6MR8 - chains A and P of the 4 polymer chains in the assembly; structure by X-ray diffraction, 1.90 A resolution.

[Chain A]
Molecule: DNA polymerase beta
From: Homo sapiens
Notes: EC 2.7.7.7, 4.2.99.-
Reference sequence: P06746 (DPOLB_HUMAN); residues 11-335 here = UniProt positions 11-335
Chain sequence (335 residues; numbered 1 to 335; the number before each row is that of its first residue):
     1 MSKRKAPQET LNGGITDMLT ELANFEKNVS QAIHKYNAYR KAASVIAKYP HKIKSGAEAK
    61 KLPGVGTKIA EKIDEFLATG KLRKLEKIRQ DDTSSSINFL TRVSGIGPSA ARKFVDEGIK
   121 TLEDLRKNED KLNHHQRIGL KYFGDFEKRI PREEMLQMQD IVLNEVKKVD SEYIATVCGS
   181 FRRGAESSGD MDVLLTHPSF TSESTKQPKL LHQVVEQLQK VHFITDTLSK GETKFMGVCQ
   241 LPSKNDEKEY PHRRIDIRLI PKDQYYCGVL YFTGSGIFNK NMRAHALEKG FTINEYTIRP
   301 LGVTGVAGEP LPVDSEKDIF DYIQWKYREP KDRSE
Unresolved in the structure: 1-10, 205-207, 245-246
Differences from the reference sequence: engineered mutation Gly276 (Asp in P06746)
Ion coordination: Na+ site 1: Thr101, Val103, Ile106 (shared with DG9(P) of chain P); Ca2+ site 1 near Asp145 (its only coordinating residue here); Na+ site 2 near Glu172 (its only coordinating residue here); Ca2+ site 2: Asp190, Asp192 (together with GKS); Na+ site 3: Gln240, Glu288
Ligand contacts: GKS (1-[2-amino-5-(formylamino)-6-oxo-1,6-dihydropyrimidin-4-yl]-2,5-anhydro-1,3-dideoxy-6-O-[(R)-hydroxy{[(R)-hydroxy(phosphonooxy)phosphoryl]oxy}phosphoryl]-D-ribo-hexitol): Arg149, Gly179, Ser180, Arg183, Ser187, Ser188, Gly189, Asp190, Asp192, Arg258, Tyr271, Phe272, Gly274, Ser275, Gly276, Asn279
Swiss-Prot annotation at these positions:
  - region: Arg183 to Asp192 (DNA-binding)
  - active site: Lys72 (Nucleophile)
  - binding site (K(+)): Lys60, Leu62, Val65, Thr101, Val103, Ile106
  - binding site (Na(+)): Lys60, Leu62, Val65, Thr101, Val103, Ile106
  - binding site (dATP): Arg149, Ser180, Arg183, Gly189, Asp190
  - binding site (dCTP): Arg149, Ser180, Arg183, Gly189, Asp190
  - binding site (dGTP): Arg149, Ser180, Arg183, Gly189, Asp190, Asp192
  - binding site (dTTP): Arg149, Ser180, Arg183, Gly189, Asp190
  - binding site (Mg(2+)): Asp190, Asp192, Asp256
  - modified residue: Lys72 (N6-acetyllysine), Arg83 (Omega-N-methylarginine), Arg152 (Omega-N-methylarginine)
  - cross-link (Glycyl lysine isopeptide (Lys-Gly)): Lys41 (interchain with G-Cter in ubiquitin), Lys61 (interchain with G-Cter in ubiquitin), Lys81 (interchain with G-Cter in ubiquitin)
  - natural variant: Leu22 (L22P: Found in a gastric cancer sample; uncertain significance), Tyr39 (Y39C: Found in a gastric cancer sample; uncertain significance), Gly118 (G118V: Decreased DNA-directed DNA polymerase activity), Arg137 (R137Q: Decreased function in base-excision repair), Arg149 (R149I: Decreased DNA-directed DNA polymerase activity), Asp160 (D160N: Found in a gastric cancer sample; uncertain significance), Cys239 (C239R: Found in a gastric cancer sample; uncertain significance), Lys289 (K289M: Found in a colon cancer sample; uncertain significance), Asn294 (N294D: Found in a gastric cancer sample; uncertain significance), Glu295 (E295K: Found in a gastric cancer sample; uncertain significance)
  - mutagenesis: Phe25 (F25W: No effect on 5'-dRP lyase activity. Decreased ssDNA binding), His34 (H34G: Decreased 5'-dRP lyase activity. Decreased ssDNA binding), Lys35 (K35A: Decreased 5'-dRP lyase activity. Decreased ssDNA binding. Loss of 5'-dRP lyase activity; when associated with A-68 and A-72. Decreased ssDNA binding; when associated with A-68 and A-72 ...), Tyr39 (Y39F: No effect on 5'-dRP lyase activity; Y39Q: Abolishes DNA polymerase and 5'-dRP lyase activity), Lys41 (K41R: Abolishes ubiquitination; when associated with R-61 and R-81), Lys60 (K60A: Decreased 5'-dRP lyase activity. Decreased ssDNA binding), Lys61 (K61R: Abolishes ubiquitination; when associated with R-41 and R-81), Lys68 (K68A: No effect on 5'-dRP lyase activity. Decreased ssDNA binding. Loss of 5'-dRP lyase activity; when associated with A-35 and A-72. Decreased ssDNA binding; when associated with A-35 and A-72 ...), Glu71 (E71Q: No effect on 5'-dRP lyase activity. No effect on structure shown by circular dichroism. No effect on ssDNA binding), Lys72 (K72A: Severely reduced 5'-dRP lyase activity. Does not affect ssDNA binding. Loss of 5'-dRP lyase activity; when associated with A-35 and A-68. Decreased ssDNA binding ...), Glu75 (E75A: Slightly decreased 5'-dRP lyase activity. Decreased ssDNA binding. No effect on structure shown by circular dichroism), Lys81 (K81R: Abolishes ubiquitination; when associated with R-41 and R-61), 5 further mutagenesis entries in UniProt
Reported in the primary citation:
  - mutagenesis - D276G: decreased catalytic activity on Fapy dGTP opposite dA
  - mutagenesis - D276G: increased catalytic activity on Fapy dGTP insertion opposite dC

[Chain P]
Molecule: 10-nt DNA strand
Sequence (10 nucleotides; row label = number of the first residue in the row):
     1 GCTGATGCGC
Ion coordination: Na+: DG9 (shared with Thr101(A), Val103(A), Ile106(A) of chain A)

[How chain A and chain P interact]
Pairs across the interface - 18 pairs, chain A then chain P:
  Val103(A) - DG9(P)  phosphate contact
  Ser104(A) - DG9(P)  phosphate contact
  Gly105(A) - DC8(P)  phosphate contact
  Gly105(A) - DG9(P)  hydrogen bond to the phosphate
  Ile106(A) - DG9(P)  phosphate contact
  Gly107(A) - DC8(P)  hydrogen bond to the phosphate
  Gly107(A) - DG9(P)  phosphate contact
  Pro108(A) - DC8(P)  phosphate contact
  Ser109(A) - DG7(P)  phosphate contact
  Ser109(A) - DC8(P)  hydrogen bond to the phosphate
  Ala110(A) - DC8(P)  hydrogen bond to the phosphate
  His135(A) - DG9(P)  sugar contact
  Asp192(A) - DC10(P)  phosphate contact
  Lys234(A) - DG9(P)  base contact
  Met236(A) - DC10(P)  sugar contact
  Arg254(A) - DC10(P)  salt bridge to the phosphate
  Asp256(A) - DC10(P)  sugar contact
  Arg258(A) - DC10(P)  phosphate contact

[Summary]
Chain A and chain P form an interface of 15 and 4 residues respectively, with 4 hydrogen bonds and 1 salt
bridge. Among the polar pairs are Gly105(A)-DG9(P), Gly107(A)-DC8(P) and Ser109(A)-DC8(P). From the paper:
D276G of chain A reduces catalytic activity on Fapy dGTP opposite dA; D276G of chain A increases catalytic
activity on Fapy dGTP insertion opposite dC.
Here chain A is DNA polymerase beta (Homo sapiens) and chain P is a 10-nt DNA strand. Entry 6MR8 (D276G DNA
polymerase beta substrate complex with templating adenine and incoming Fapy-dGTP analog) was determined by
X-ray diffraction, deposited together with 6DIA, 6DIC and 6MR7.
